1SVI - chain A; structure by X-ray diffraction, 1.95 A resolution.

# Chain A
Name: GTP-binding protein YSXC
Source organism: Bacillus subtilis
UniProtKB: P38424 (ENGB_BACSU); numbering as in UniProt (aligned over 1-195)
Amino-acid sequence (195 residues; numbered 1 to 195; the number before each row is that of its first residue):
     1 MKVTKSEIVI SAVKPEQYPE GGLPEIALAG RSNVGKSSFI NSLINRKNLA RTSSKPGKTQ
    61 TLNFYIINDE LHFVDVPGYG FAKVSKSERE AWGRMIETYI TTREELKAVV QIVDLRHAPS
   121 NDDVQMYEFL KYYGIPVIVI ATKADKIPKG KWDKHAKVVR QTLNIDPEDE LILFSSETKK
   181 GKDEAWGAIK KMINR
Unresolved in the structure: 47-59
Ligand contacts: GDP (guanosine-5'-diphosphate): Arg31, Ser32, Asn33, Val34, Gly35, Lys36, Ser37, Ser38, Thr142, Lys143, Asp145, Lys146, Ser175, Ser176, Glu177

# Overview
Chain A binds GDP.
Chain A is GTP-binding protein YSXC (Bacillus subtilis); the structure, Crystal Structure of the GTP-binding
protein YsxC complexed with GDP, was determined by X-ray diffraction (same publication as 1SUL and 1SVW).
